Entry 5JWR (X-ray diffraction, 2.61 A resolution); this record covers chains B and E of the 4 polymer chains in the assembly.

[Chain B]
Protein: Circadian clock protein KaiB
From: Thermosynechococcus elongatus (strain BP-1)
UniProtKB: Q79V61 (KAIB_THEEB); numbering as in UniProt (aligned over 1-99)
Sequence (99 residues; each row starts with the number of its first residue):
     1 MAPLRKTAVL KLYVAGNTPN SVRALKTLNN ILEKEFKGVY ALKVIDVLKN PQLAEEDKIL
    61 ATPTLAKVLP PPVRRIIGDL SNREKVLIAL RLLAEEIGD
Not modelled in the structure: 1-5, 95-99
Sequence notes: engineered mutation Ala8 (Tyr in Q79V61), Ala89 (Gly in Q79V61), Arg91 (Asp in Q79V61), Ala94 (Tyr in Q79V61)
Curated features (UniProtKB/Swiss-Prot):
  - mutagenesis: Lys11 (K11A: Loss of circadian rhythm), Asn29 (N29A: Increases binding to CikA; when associated with A-8, 89-ALR-91 and A-94), Glu33 (E33A: No longer binds CikA), Ala41 (A41D: No longer binds KaiA or CikA), Lys43 (K43A: Loss of circadian rhythm; K43E: No longer binds KaiA or CikA), Lys58 (K58A: Loss of circadian rhythm), Lys67 (K67A: Circadian rhythm strongly weakened and destabilized)
What the authors report for this chain:
  - mutagenesis - A41D, K43E: decreased binding to CikAPsR
  - mutagenesis - N29A: increased binding to CikAPsR

[Chain E]
Protein: Circadian clock protein KaiA
From: Thermosynechococcus elongatus
UniProtKB: Q79V62 (KAIA_THEEB); numbering as in UniProt (aligned over 147-283)
Sequence (145 residues; row label = number of the first residue in the row):
   139 DYKDDDDKSN VDPQHRLSQK LKERLGYLGV YYKRDTAFFF RRMSPADKRK LLDELRSIYR
   199 TIVLEYFNTD AKVNERIDEF VSKAFFADIS VSQVLEIHVE LMDTFSKQLK LEGRSEDILL
   259 DYRLTLIDVI AHLSEMYRRS IPREV
Not modelled in the structure: 139-149, 282-283
Sequence notes: expression tag (139-146); engineered mutation Ser272 (Cys in Q79V62)
Curated features (UniProtKB/Swiss-Prot):
  - region: Gly164 to Arg172 (Flexible linker)
  - mutagenesis: Leu155 (L155A: Weakens KaiABC formation), Lys158 (K158A: Weakens KaiABC formation), Leu159 (L159A: Weakens KaiABC formation), Leu163 (L163A: Weakens KaiABC formation), Tyr204 (Y204F: Induces a change in the structure due to the absence of the hydrogen bond between D-266 and Y-204), Asn212 (N212A: Weakens KaiABC formation), Asp266 (D266A: Weakens KaiABC formation; D266N: No effect), His270 (H270A: Induces a decrease in activity and ability to enhance KaiC phosphorylation)
What the authors report for this chain:
  - mutagenesis - N212A, D266A: decreased binding to ternary complex
  - mutagenesis - L155A: unchanged stability

[Interface between chain B and chain E]
Residue-residue contacts (32):
  Thr7(B) - Phe224(E)
  Leu25(B) - Tyr169(E)
  Asn29(B) - Tyr169(E)
  Val39(B) - Lys171(E)
  Val39(B) - Arg172(E)
  Val39(B) - Asp173(E)
  Val39(B) - Phe224(E)  hydrophobic
  Tyr40(B) - Tyr169(E)
  Tyr40(B) - Tyr170(E)
  Tyr40(B) - Lys171(E)  hydrogen bond (backbone-backbone)
  Tyr40(B) - Phe224(E)
  Ala41(B) - Tyr169(E)
  Ala41(B) - Phe224(E)  hydrophobic
  Leu42(B) - Gly167(E)
  Leu42(B) - Val168(E)
  Leu42(B) - Tyr169(E)  hydrogen bond (backbone-backbone)
  Lys43(B) - Tyr165(E)  hydrogen bond
  Lys43(B) - Gly167(E)
  Val44(B) - Tyr165(E)
  Val44(B) - Leu166(E)  hydrogen bond (backbone-backbone)
  Val44(B) - Gly167(E)  hydrogen bond (backbone-backbone)
  Val44(B) - Tyr169(E)  hydrophobic
  Lys49(B) - Leu166(E)
  Asn50(B) - Glu161(E)  hydrogen bond (side chain-backbone)
  Asn50(B) - Arg162(E)
  Asn50(B) - Leu163(E)  hydrogen bond (side chain-backbone)
  Asn50(B) - Gly164(E)
  Gln52(B) - Glu161(E)
  Leu53(B) - Arg162(E)
  Leu53(B) - Tyr165(E)  hydrophobic
  Glu56(B) - Arg162(E)  salt bridge
  Glu56(B) - Asn212(E)
Other interface residues (no listed pair), chain B (21 interface residues in all): Lys6, Ala8, Val9, Gly38, Ile45, Asp46, Asp57
Other interface residues (no listed pair), chain E (19 interface residues in all): Lys160, Phe176, Glu213, Met274
The authors on this interface:
  - interface residues, chain B: Glu56(B)
  - hot spots on chain B (mutagenesis) - A41D, K43E: abolished binding to KaiADeltaN
  - interface residues, chain E: Arg162(E), Asn212(E)

[Overview]
21 residues of chain B face 19 of chain E across their interface; the contacts include 7 hydrogen bonds and 1
salt bridge. Among the polar pairs are Glu56(B)-Arg162(E), Lys43(B)-Tyr165(E) and Asn50(B)-Glu161(E). The
paper reports that A41D and K43E of chain B reduce binding to CikAPsR; interface residues Glu56(B) and
Arg162(E) among others; 6 substitutions were tested in all.
Chain B is Circadian clock protein KaiB (Thermosynechococcus elongatus (strain BP-1)) and chain E is Circadian
clock protein KaiA (Thermosynechococcus elongatus); the structure, Crystal structure of foldswitch-stabilized
KaiB in complex with the N-terminal CI domain of KaiC and a ..., was determined by X-ray diffraction,
deposited together with 5JWQ.
